3DJP - chains A and B; structure by X-ray diffraction, 1.60 A resolution.

Chain A (and B):
Molecule: Seminal ribonuclease
From: Bos taurus
Notes: EC 3.1.27.5; chain B of this document is another copy of the same molecule, construct and numbering; everything in this record applies to it too
UniProt: P00669 (RNS_BOVIN); residues 1-124 here correspond to UniProt positions 27-150 (UniProt number = residue number + 26)
Amino-acid sequence (124 residues; numbered 1 to 124; the number before each row is that of its first residue):
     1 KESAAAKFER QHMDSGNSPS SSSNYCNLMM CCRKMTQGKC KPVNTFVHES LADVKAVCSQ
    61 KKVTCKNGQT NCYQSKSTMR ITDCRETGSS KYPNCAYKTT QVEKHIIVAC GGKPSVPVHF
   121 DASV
Cystine bridges: Cys26-Cys84, Cys40-Cys95, Cys58-Cys110, Cys65-Cys72
Ligand contacts: uracil arabinose-3'-phosphate (UA3): Lys41, Val43, Asn44, Thr45, Lys66, His119, Phe120, Asp121, Ala122, Ser123
Curated features (UniProtKB/Swiss-Prot):
  - active site: His12 (Proton acceptor), His119 (Proton donor)
  - binding site (substrate): Lys7, Arg10, Lys41 to Thr45, Lys66, Arg85
  - modified residue: Asn67 (Deamidated asparagine)

Interface between chain A and chain B:
Cross-chain cystine bridges: Cys31(A)-Cys32(B), Cys32(A)-Cys31(B)
Residue-residue contacts (100):
  Ala4(A) - Val118(B)  hydrophobic
  Ala5(A) - Val116(B)  hydrophobic
  Phe8(A) - Val54(B)  hydrophobic
  Phe8(A) - Val108(B)  hydrophobic
  Phe8(A) - Pro117(B)
  Phe8(A) - Val118(B)
  Phe8(A) - His119(B)
  Phe8(A) - Phe120(B)
  Glu9(A) - Arg33(B)  hydrogen bond (backbone-side chain)
  Glu9(A) - Leu51(B)
  Arg10(A) - Arg33(B)  hydrogen bond (backbone-side chain)
  Arg10(A) - Lys34(B)
  Gln11(A) - Met35(B)
  Gln11(A) - Lys41(B)
  Gln11(A) - Asn44(B)  hydrogen bond (backbone-side chain)
  Gln11(A) - Thr45(B)
  Gln11(A) - Phe46(B)
  His12(A) - Asn44(B)  hydrogen bond
  His12(A) - Thr45(B)  hydrogen bond (side chain-backbone)
  His12(A) - Phe46(B)
  His12(A) - Val47(B)  hydrogen bond (backbone-backbone)
  His12(A) - Phe120(B)
  Met13(A) - Arg33(B)  hydrogen bond (backbone-side chain)
  Met13(A) - Val47(B)
  Met13(A) - Glu49(B)
  Met13(A) - Leu51(B)  hydrophobic
  Met13(A) - Val54(B)  hydrophobic
  Asp14(A) - Tyr25(B)  hydrogen bond
  Asp14(A) - Met29(B)
  Asp14(A) - Val47(B)  hydrogen bond (backbone-backbone)
  Asp14(A) - His48(B)  hydrogen bond (backbone-side chain)
  Ser15(A) - Val47(B)
  Ser15(A) - His48(B)
  Ser15(A) - Glu49(B)  hydrogen bond (side chain-backbone)
  Ser15(A) - Ser50(B)
  Ser15(A) - Leu51(B)
  Gly16(A) - His48(B)  hydrogen bond (backbone-backbone)
  Gly16(A) - Arg80(B)  hydrogen bond (backbone-side chain)
  Asn17(A) - Arg80(B)  hydrogen bond (backbone-side chain)
  Pro19(A) - Tyr25(B)
  Pro19(A) - His48(B)
  Pro19(A) - Arg80(B)
  Ser20(A) - Ser21(B)
  Ser20(A) - Ser22(B)
  Ser20(A) - Tyr25(B)
  Ser20(A) - Gln101(B)  hydrogen bond
  Ser22(A) - Pro19(B)
  Ser22(A) - Ser20(B)
  Tyr25(A) - Asp14(B)  hydrogen bond
  Tyr25(A) - Pro19(B)  hydrophobic
  Leu28(A) - Leu28(B)  hydrophobic
  Leu28(A) - Met29(B)  hydrophobic
  Met29(A) - Asp14(B)
  Met29(A) - Leu28(B)  hydrophobic
  Cys31(A) - Cys32(B)  disulfide
  Cys32(A) - Leu28(B)
  Cys32(A) - Cys31(B)  disulfide
  Cys32(A) - Cys32(B)  hydrophobic
  Arg33(A) - Glu9(B)  hydrogen bond (side chain-backbone)
  Arg33(A) - Arg10(B)  hydrogen bond (side chain-backbone)
  Arg33(A) - Met13(B)  hydrogen bond (side chain-backbone)
  Lys34(A) - Arg10(B)
  Lys34(A) - Gln37(B)
  Met35(A) - Gln11(B)
  Gln37(A) - Lys34(B)  hydrogen bond
  Lys41(A) - Gln11(B)
  Lys41(A) - His12(B)
  Asn44(A) - Gln11(B)  hydrogen bond (side chain-backbone)
  Asn44(A) - His12(B)  hydrogen bond
  Thr45(A) - Gln11(B)
  Thr45(A) - His12(B)  hydrogen bond (backbone-side chain)
  Phe46(A) - Gln11(B)
  Phe46(A) - His12(B)
  Val47(A) - His12(B)  hydrogen bond (backbone-backbone)
  Val47(A) - Met13(B)
  Val47(A) - Asp14(B)  hydrogen bond (backbone-backbone)
  Val47(A) - Ser15(B)
  His48(A) - Asp14(B)  hydrogen bond (side chain-backbone)
  His48(A) - Ser15(B)
  His48(A) - Asn17(B)  hydrogen bond (side chain-backbone)
  His48(A) - Pro19(B)
  Glu49(A) - Met13(B)
  Glu49(A) - Ser15(B)  hydrogen bond (backbone-side chain)
  Ser50(A) - Ser15(B)
  Leu51(A) - Glu9(B)
  Leu51(A) - Met13(B)  hydrophobic
  Leu51(A) - Ser15(B)
  Val54(A) - Phe8(B)  hydrophobic
  Val54(A) - Met13(B)  hydrophobic
  Thr82(A) - Pro19(B)
  Gln101(A) - Pro19(B)
  Val108(A) - Phe8(B)  hydrophobic
  Val116(A) - Ala5(B)  hydrophobic
  Pro117(A) - Ala5(B)
  Pro117(A) - Phe8(B)
  Val118(A) - Ala4(B)  hydrophobic
  Val118(A) - Phe8(B)
  His119(A) - Phe8(B)
  Phe120(A) - Phe8(B)
  Phe120(A) - His12(B)
Other interface residues (no listed pair), chain A (43 interface residues in all): Ser18
Other interface residues (no listed pair), chain B (43 interface residues in all): Ser18

In short:
Chain A and chain B each contribute 43 residues to their interface; the contacts include 2 disulfide bonds and
28 hydrogen bonds. Polar pairs include Glu9(A)-Arg33(B), Arg10(A)-Arg33(B) and Gln11(A)-Asn44(B). Bound to
chain A: uracil arabinose-3'-phosphate.
Both chains are Seminal ribonuclease (Bos taurus). Entry 3DJP (Bovine Seminal Ribonuclease- Uridine 3'
phosphate complex) was determined by X-ray diffraction, deposited together with 3DJO, 3DJQ, 3DJV and 3DJX.
